7JM7 - chains B and A of the 4 polymer chains in the assembly; structure by electron microscopy, 2.82 A resolution.

== Chain B ==
Molecule: Osteopetrosis-associated transmembrane protein 1
From: Homo sapiens
Reference sequence: Q86WC4 (OSTM1_HUMAN); residues 1-334 here = UniProt positions 1-334
Sequence (334 residues; numbered 1 to 334; the number before each row is that of its first residue):
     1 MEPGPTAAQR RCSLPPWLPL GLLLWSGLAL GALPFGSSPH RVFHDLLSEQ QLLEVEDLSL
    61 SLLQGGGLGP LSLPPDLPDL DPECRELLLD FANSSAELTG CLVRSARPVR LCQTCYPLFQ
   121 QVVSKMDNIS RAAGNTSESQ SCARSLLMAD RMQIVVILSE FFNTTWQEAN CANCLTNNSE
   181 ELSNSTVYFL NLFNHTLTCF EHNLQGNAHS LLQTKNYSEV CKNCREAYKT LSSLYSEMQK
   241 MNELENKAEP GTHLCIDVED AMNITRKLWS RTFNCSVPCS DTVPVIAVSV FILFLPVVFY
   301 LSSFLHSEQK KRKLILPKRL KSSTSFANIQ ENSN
Disordered / not traced: 1-72, 132-140, 206-216, 311-334
Cystine bridges: Cys84-Cys142, Cys112-Cys171, Cys174-Cys255, Cys199-Cys224, Cys221-Cys275
Covalently attached groups: N-acetylglucosamine (NAG) linked to Asn128, Asn184
Ligand contacts: N-acetylglucosamine (NAG; 2-acetamido-2-deoxy-beta-D-glucopyranose): Phe119, Val123, Met126, Asn163
Swiss-Prot annotation at these positions:
  - modified residue (Phosphoserine): Ser322, Ser325, Ser333
  - glycosylation (N-linked (GlcNAc...) asparagine): Asn93, Asn128, Asn135, Asn163, Asn177, Asn184, Asn194, Asn216, Asn263, Asn274
From the paper describing this entry:
  - self-association interface (contacts with another copy of this molecule); pairs are residue here / residue on that copy: Arg107-Asp150 (salt bridge)
  - post-translational modification sites: Asn93, Asn163, Asn263

== Chain A ==
Molecule: H(+)/Cl(-) exchange transporter 7
From: Homo sapiens
Reference sequence: P51798 (CLCN7_HUMAN); residues 1-805 here = UniProt positions 1-805
Sequence (805 residues; numbered 1 to 805; the number before each row is that of its first residue):
     1 MANVSKKVSW SGRDRDDEEA APLLRRTARP GGGTPLLNGA GPGAARQSPR SALFRVGHMS
    61 SVELDDELLD PDMDPPHPFP KEIPHNEKLL SLKYESLDYD NSENQLFLEE ERRINHTAFR
   121 TVEIKRWVIC ALIGILTGLV ACFIDIVVEN LAGLKYRVIK GNIDKFTEKG GLSFSLLLWA
   181 TLNAAFVLVG SVIVAFIEPV AAGSGIPQIK CFLNGVKIPH VVRLKTLVIK VSGVILSVVG
   241 GLAVGKEGPM IHSGSVIAAG ISQGRSTSLK RDFKIFEYFR RDTEKRDFVS AGAAAGVSAA
   301 FGAPVGGVLF SLEEGASFWN QFLTWRIFFA SMISTFTLNF VLSIYHGNMW DLSSPGLINF
   361 GRFDSEKMAY TIHEIPVFIA MGVVGGVLGA VFNALNYWLT MFRIRYIHRP CLQVIEAVLV
   421 AAVTATVAFV LIYSSRDCQP LQGGSMSYPL QLFCADGEYN SMAAAFFNTP EKSVVSLFHD
   481 PPGSYNPLTL GLFTLVYFFL ACWTYGLTVS AGVFIPSLLI GAAWGRLFGI SLSYLTGAAI
   541 WADPGKYALM GAAAQLGGIV RMTLSLTVIM MEATSNVTYG FPIMLVLMTA KIVGDVFIEG
   601 LYDMHIQLQS VPFLHWEAPV TSHSLTAREV MSTPVTCLRR REKVGVIVDV LSDTASNHNG
   661 FPVVEHADDT QPARLQGLIL RSQLIVLLKH KVFVERSNLG LVQRRLRLKD FRDAYPRFPP
   721 IQSIHVSQDE RECTMDLSEF MNPSPYTVPQ EASLPRVFKL FRALGLRHLV VVDNRNQVVG
   781 LVTRKDLARY RLGKRGLEEL SLAQT
Disordered / not traced: 1-90, 349-351, 666-672, 696-703, 792-805
Cystine bridges: Cys438-Cys454
Bound ions: Mg2+: Glu95 (together with ATP)
Ligand contacts:
  - 0J1 ((2R)-3-{[(R)-hydroxy{[(1S,2R,3S,4S,5R,6R)-2,3,4,6-tetrahydroxy-5-(phosphonooxy)cyclohexyl]oxy}phosphoryl]oxy}propane-1,2-diyl dinonanoate): Leu132, Leu136, Leu139, Val140, Pro219, Val222, Arg223, Leu224, Leu227, Val256, Ile257, Ala259, Gly260, Ile261, Gln263, Gly264, Arg265, Ser266, Thr267, Ser268, Phe273, Ile275, Phe276, Lys285, Pro716, Arg717
  - ATP (adenosine-5'-triphosphate): Tyr94, Glu95, Ser96, Ser632, Pro634, Val635, Thr636, Asn657, His658, Asn659, Gly660, Phe661, Pro662, Arg767, His768, Leu781, Thr783, Arg784, Lys785, Asp786
Swiss-Prot annotation at these positions:
  - motif: Gly203 to Pro207 (Selectivity filter part_1), Gly245 to Pro249 (Selectivity filter part_2), Gly512 to Pro516 (Selectivity filter part_3)
  - binding site (chloride): Ser204, Phe514, Tyr602
  - binding site (ATP): His658 to Gly660, Thr783 to Asp786
  - site: Glu247 (Mediates proton transfer from the outer aqueous phase to the interior of the protein), Glu314 (Mediates proton transfer from the protein to the inner aqueous phase)
  - modified residue (Phosphoserine): Ser9, Ser60, Ser801
  - natural variant: Leu132 (L132P: In OPTB4), Leu213 (L213F: In OPTA2; uncertain significance), Asn214 (N214S: In OPTB4), Gly215 (G215R: In OPTA2), Leu224 (L224R: In OPTB4; uncertain significance), Leu227 (deletion: In OPTB4), Gly240 (G240R: In OPTB4), Pro249 (P249R: In OPTB4), Ile261 (I261F: In OPTB4), Arg286 (R286Q: In OPTA2; R286W: In OPTA2; uncertain significance), Ser290 (S290Y: In OPTA2; uncertain significance), Ala299 (A299V: In OPTB4; uncertain significance), 20 further natural variant entries in UniProt
From the paper describing this entry:
  - conformationally variable residues (helix shift, side-chain flip): Glu168, Phe301, Phe514
  - binding site for ATP: Arg767
  - disease-associated variants - Y715C: increased catalytic activity (citing earlier work)

== How chain B and chain A interact ==
Pairs across the interface (40; chain B residue first):
  Tyr228(B) - Asp456(A)  hydrogen bond
  Pro250(B) - Gly444(A)
  Gly251(B) - Gly443(A)
  Gly251(B) - Gly444(A)
  His253(B) - Gln442(A)  hydrogen bond (side chain-backbone)
  Arg266(B) - Asp456(A)
  Arg266(B) - Gly457(A)
  Pro278(B) - Phe453(A)  hydrophobic
  Cys279(B) - Glu168(A)
  Cys279(B) - Phe453(A)
  Asp281(B) - Gly170(A)
  Asp281(B) - Gly171(A)  hydrogen bond (side chain-backbone)
  Asp281(B) - Leu172(A)  hydrogen bond (side chain-backbone)
  Asp281(B) - Tyr433(A)
  Thr282(B) - Tyr433(A)
  Pro284(B) - Ser173(A)
  Val285(B) - Ser173(A)
  Val285(B) - Phe429(A)  hydrophobic
  Val288(B) - Leu176(A)  hydrophobic
  Val288(B) - Leu177(A)  hydrophobic
  Ser289(B) - Thr426(A)
  Ser289(B) - Val430(A)
  Ile292(B) - Val423(A)
  Ile292(B) - Thr426(A)
  Leu293(B) - Val423(A)  hydrophobic
  Leu293(B) - Val427(A)  hydrophobic
  Leu295(B) - Leu419(A)  hydrophobic
  Pro296(B) - Val423(A)  hydrophobic
  Phe299(B) - Ile407(A)  hydrophobic
  Phe299(B) - Leu412(A)
  Phe299(B) - Ile415(A)  hydrophobic
  Phe299(B) - Glu416(A)
  Phe299(B) - Leu419(A)  hydrophobic
  Tyr300(B) - Phe402(A)  hydrophobic
  Tyr300(B) - Ile407(A)  hydrophobic
  Tyr300(B) - Glu416(A)  hydrogen bond
  Tyr300(B) - Trp503(A)  hydrogen bond
  Ser303(B) - Tyr406(A)
  Phe304(B) - Tyr406(A)
  Ser307(B) - Tyr406(A)
Other interface residues (no listed pair), chain B (24 interface residues in all): Ser270, Ser280
Other interface residues (no listed pair), chain A (31 interface residues in all): Thr167, Arg403, Ala422, Ala455
The authors on this interface:
  - specific contacts: Tyr228(B)-Asp456(A) (hydrogen bond), Tyr300(B)-Glu416(A) (hydrogen bond), Tyr300(B)-Trp503(A) (hydrogen bond)
  - interface residues, chain B: Pro250(B), Gly251(B), His253(B)
  - interface residues, chain A: Gly443(A), Gly444(A)

== Summary ==
24 residues of chain B and 31 residues of chain A are in contact; the contacts include 6 hydrogen bonds. Among
the polar pairs are Tyr228(B)-Asp456(A), His253(B)-Gln442(A) and Asp281(B)-Gly171(A). The paper describes
hydrogen bonds between Tyr228(B) and Asp456(A), Tyr300(B) and Glu416(A) and Tyr300(B) and Trp503(A). The paper
reports a binding site for ATP at Arg767(A); Y715C of chain A increases catalytic activity.
Here chain B is Osteopetrosis-associated transmembrane protein 1 and chain A is H(+)/Cl(-) exchange
transporter 7, both from Homo sapiens. Entry 7JM7 (Structure of human CLC-7/OSTM1 complex) was determined by
electron microscopy (same publication as 7JM6).
